Entry 6L4U (electron microscopy, 2.40 A resolution); this record covers chains B and D of the 28 polymer chains in the assembly.

# Chain B
Molecule: Photosystem I P700 chlorophyll a apoprotein A2
Organism: Chaetoceros gracilis
Sequence (733 residues; each row starts with the number of its first residue):
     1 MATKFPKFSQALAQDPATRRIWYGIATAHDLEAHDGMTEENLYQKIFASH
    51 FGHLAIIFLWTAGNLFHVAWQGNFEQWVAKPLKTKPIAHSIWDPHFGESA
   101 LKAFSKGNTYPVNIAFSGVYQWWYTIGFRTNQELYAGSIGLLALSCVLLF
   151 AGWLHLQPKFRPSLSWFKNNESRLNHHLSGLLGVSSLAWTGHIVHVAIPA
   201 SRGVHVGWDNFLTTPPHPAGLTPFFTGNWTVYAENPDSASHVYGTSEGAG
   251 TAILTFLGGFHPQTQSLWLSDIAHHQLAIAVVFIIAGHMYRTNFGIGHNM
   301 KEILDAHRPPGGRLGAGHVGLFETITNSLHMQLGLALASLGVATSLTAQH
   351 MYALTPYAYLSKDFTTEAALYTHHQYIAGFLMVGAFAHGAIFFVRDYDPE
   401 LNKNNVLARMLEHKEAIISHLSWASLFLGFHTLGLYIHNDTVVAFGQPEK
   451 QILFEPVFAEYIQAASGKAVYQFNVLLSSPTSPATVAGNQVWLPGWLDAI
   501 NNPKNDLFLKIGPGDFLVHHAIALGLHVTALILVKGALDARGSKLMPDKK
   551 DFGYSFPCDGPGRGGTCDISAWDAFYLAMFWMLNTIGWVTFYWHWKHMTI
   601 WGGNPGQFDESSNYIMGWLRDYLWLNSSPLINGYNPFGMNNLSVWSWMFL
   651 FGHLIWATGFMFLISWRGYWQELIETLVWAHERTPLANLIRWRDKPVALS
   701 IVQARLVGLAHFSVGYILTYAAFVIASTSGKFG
Not modelled in the structure: 1, 733
Bound ions: chlorophyll a Mg (32 sites), coordinated by His29, His50, His53, His67, His89, Asp93, His95, His155, His176, His177, His192, His195, His274, His275, Gln276, His288 and 16 more; 4Fe-4S cluster Fe: Cys558, Cys567 (shared with 2 residues of chain A)
Residues lining bound ligands:
  - Fucoxanthin / chlorophyll a: Phe224, Phe225, Trp229, Val281, Ile285, Tyr461, Ile462, Ala465, Ser466, Leu476, Leu477, Ala484, Trp492, Leu493, Trp496, Phe508
  - beta-carotene (BCR), molecule 1: Gly52, Ile56, Leu59, Leu149
  - beta-carotene (BCR), molecule 2: Leu54, Ile57, Phe58, Trp60, Gly180, Leu181, Val184, Ser185, Leu187
  - beta-carotene (BCR), molecule 3: Phe58, Thr61, Leu65, Trp122, Trp123, Ile126, Phe128, Gly137, Leu141, Leu144, Trp208, Phe211, Leu212
  - beta-carotene (BCR), molecule 4: Leu187, Leu221, Phe224, Phe225, Leu277, Val281, Ile284, Ile285, His288
  - beta-carotene (BCR), molecule 5: Met331, Gly334, Leu335, Ala338, Val342, Met382, Ala385, Phe386, Gly389, Phe392, Phe393, Ala537
  - beta-carotene (BCR), molecule 6: Met410, Val534, Leu538
  - beta-carotene (BCR), molecule 7: Val644, Trp647, Met648, Phe651, Trp670, Ile674, Leu677
  - beta-carotene (BCR), molecule 8: Thr684, Pro685, Leu686, Ala687
  - chlorophyll a isomer (CL0): Leu619, Leu623, Trp624, Trp656
  - chlorophyll a (CLA), molecule 1: Phe5, Phe8, Gly24, Ile25, Ala28, His29, Leu31, His34, Ser49, His53, Ile56
  - chlorophyll a (CLA), molecule 2: Thr18, Ile21, Trp22, Ile674, Leu677, Val678, His681, Ile690, Arg691, Trp692, Arg693, Asp694, Pro696, Val697
  - chlorophyll a (CLA), molecule 3: Trp22, Phe651, Leu654, Ile655, Thr658, Met661, Phe662, Leu699, Val707, Ala710, His711, Val714
  - chlorophyll a (CLA), molecule 4: Ile25, Ala26, Thr27, Ala28, His29, Asp30, His330, Leu333, Leu337, Phe380, Leu381, Val383, Gly384, Ala387, His388, Ile391, Arg395, Tyr554, Trp572, Phe575, Phe651, Val714, Leu718
  - chlorophyll a (CLA), molecule 5: His29, Leu31, Glu32, Tyr43, Ile46, Ser49, His50, His53, Leu54, Ile57, Phe167, Arg173, His177, Leu181, Leu329, His330, Gln332, Leu333, Ala336, Leu337, Leu340
  - chlorophyll a (CLA), molecule 6: His29, His53, Ile56, Ile57, Trp60, Leu337, Leu340, Ile377, Phe380, Leu381
  - chlorophyll a (CLA), molecule 7: Phe47, Phe51, Leu144, Val147, Leu148, Phe150, Ala151, Leu154, His155, Lys159, Phe160, Pro162, Trp166
  - chlorophyll a (CLA), molecule 8: Phe47, His50, Phe51, Leu54, Trp166, Phe167, Asn169, Ser172, Arg173, His176, His177, Gly180, Leu181, Leu182, Phe283, Leu340, Leu346
  - chlorophyll a (CLA), molecule 9: Ile56, Leu59, Trp60, Ala62, Gly63, Phe66, His67, Trp70, Gln71, His89, Ser90, Ile91, Trp92, Leu142
  - chlorophyll a (CLA), molecule 10: Ile57, Phe58, Trp60, Thr61, Ser117, Gly118, Val119, Trp122, Ser185, Ala188, Leu340, Ala343, Thr344, Thr347, Met351, Tyr357, Leu370, His373, His374, Ile377, Leu381
  - chlorophyll a (CLA), molecule 11: Trp60, Asn64, His67, Val68, Ala88, His89, Asn113, Ile114, Ala115, Phe116, Ser117, Val119, Val644, Trp645, Met648
  - chlorophyll a (CLA), molecule 12: Trp60, Asn64, Phe116, Ser117, Val119, Ala369, Leu370, Thr372, His373, Tyr376, Ile377, Phe380, Trp645, Met648, Ile717, Leu718, Tyr720, Ala721, Val724, Ile725
  - chlorophyll a (CLA), molecule 13: His89, Ser90, Ile91, Trp92, Asp93, Pro94, His95, Phe96, Phe104, Asn113, Ser643, Val644, Trp647
  - chlorophyll a (CLA), molecule 14: Trp92, Pro94, His95
  - chlorophyll a (CLA), molecule 15: Trp122, Thr125, Ile126, Leu181, Leu182, Ser185, Ser186, Trp189, Leu267, Leu269, Ile272, His275, Gln276, Ile279, Phe283, Ala343, Leu346, Thr347, His350, Met351, Pro356, Tyr357
  - chlorophyll a (CLA), molecule 16: Ile126, Gly127, Phe128, Glu133, Ala136, Gly137, Gly140, Leu141, Leu144, Ser185, Ala188, Trp189, Gly191, His192, His195, Val196, Val206, Gly207, Trp208, Phe211
  - chlorophyll a (CLA), molecule 17: Trp166, Asn169, Ser172, His176, Thr292, Asn293, Phe294
  - chlorophyll a (CLA), molecule 18: Asn170, Arg173, Leu174, His177, Leu178, Leu182, Met300, Leu304, Phe322, Ile325, Thr326, Leu335, Ala336, Ser339, Ala343
  - chlorophyll a (CLA), molecule 19: Leu174, Leu178, Leu182, Val282, Phe283, Ala286, Met289, Tyr290, Met300, Ile303, Leu304
  - chlorophyll a (CLA), molecule 20: Asn175, His176, Ser179, Gly180, Val184, Ile284, Gly287, His288, Met289, Tyr290, Thr292, Phe294, Ile296
  - chlorophyll a (CLA), molecule 21: Leu187, Ala188, Thr190, Gly191, Val194, His195, Phe211, Leu212, Thr213, Thr214, Pro215, Pro216, His217, Gly220, Leu221, Phe224, Tyr232, Ile253, Leu254, Leu277
  - chlorophyll a (CLA), molecule 22: Phe224, Gly227, Trp229, Thr230, Tyr232, Ala233, Leu254, Thr255, Phe256, His274, Leu277, Ala278, Val281, Val491
  - chlorophyll a (CLA), molecule 23: Phe224, Phe225, Thr226, Gly227, Trp229
  - chlorophyll a (CLA), molecule 24: Thr255, Phe256, Gly258, Gly259, Leu267, Asp271, Ile272, His274, His275, Ala278, Ile279, His350, Leu354, Pro356, Trp492, Trp496
  - chlorophyll a (CLA), molecule 25: Ile285, His288, Met289, Ile296, Gly297, His298
  - chlorophyll a (CLA), molecule 26: Met289, His298, Glu302, Ile303, Ala306, His307
  - chlorophyll a (CLA), molecule 27: Ile303, Leu304, His307, Leu314, His318, Leu321, Ile325, Met331, Val406, Leu407, Met410, Leu476, Ser482, Pro483, Ala484, Ala487, Gly488, Val491, Trp492
  - chlorophyll a (CLA), molecule 28: Ala306, His307, Arg308, Pro309, Pro310, Arg313, Leu314
  - chlorophyll a (CLA), molecule 29: Arg313, Leu314, Gly315, Val406, Arg409, Met410, Glu412, His413, Ala416, Ile417, His420
  - chlorophyll a (CLA), molecule 30: Leu335, Ser339, Val342, Leu346, Gln349, His350, Tyr352, Ala353, Leu354, Leu507, Phe508
  - chlorophyll a (CLA), molecule 31: Val342, Ser345, Leu346, Gln349, Gln375, Gly379, Met382, Phe386, Leu526, Thr529, Ala530, Leu533, Met582, Thr585, Ile586
  - chlorophyll a (CLA), molecule 32: Gln349, Tyr352, Tyr371, Gln375, Phe458, Ala459, Ile462, Gln463, Phe508, Leu509, Ile511, His519, Ile522, Leu526, Val589, Tyr592, Trp593, Lys596
  - chlorophyll a (CLA), molecule 33: Ala416, His420, Trp423
  - chlorophyll a (CLA), molecule 34: Ile417, His420, Leu421, Trp423, Ala424, Ala523, Leu526, His527
  - chlorophyll a (CLA), molecule 35: Ser419, His420, Ser422, Trp423, Leu426, Phe430
  - chlorophyll a (CLA), molecule 36: Ser422, Ser425, Leu426, Gly429, Phe430, Leu433, Gly434, Leu524, Val528, Leu531, Ile532, Leu577, Phe580, Trp581
  - chlorophyll a (CLA), molecule 37: Trp423, Leu426, Phe427, Phe430, His431
  - chlorophyll a (CLA), molecule 38: Trp423, Phe427, Leu428, Phe454, Glu455, Pro456, Val457, Phe458, Ala459, Asp515, Phe516, His519, His520, Ala523, His527
  - chlorophyll a (CLA), molecule 39: Phe430, His431, Gly434, Leu435, Ile437, His438, Thr441, Val442, Phe445, Lys450, Ile452
  - chlorophyll a (CLA), molecule 40: Thr432, Leu433, Tyr436, Val518, Ala521, Leu524, Asn584, Trp588, Phe591, Ile615, Trp618, Leu619, Leu623, Ser627, Ile631, Phe649, His653, Trp656, Phe712, Tyr716, Thr719, Tyr720, Phe723
  - chlorophyll a (CLA), molecule 41: Leu433, Ile437, Asp440, Thr441, Leu524, Phe580, Trp581, Asn584, Trp588, Ile615, Leu619, Trp656, Phe712, Tyr716
  - chlorophyll a (CLA), molecule 42: Val457, Phe458, Tyr461, Phe473
  - chlorophyll a (CLA), molecule 43: Trp647, Leu650, Phe651, His653, Leu654, Trp656, Ala657, Phe660
  - chlorophyll a (CLA), molecule 44: Leu654, Ala657, Thr658, Phe660, Met661, Ile664, Ser665, Tyr669, Trp670, Leu673
  - chlorophyll a (CLA), molecule 45: Leu677, Ala680, His681, Thr684, Ala687, Ile690
  - chlorophyll a (CLA), molecule 46: Trp679, Ala680, Arg683, Thr684, Pro685
  - chlorophyll a (CLA), molecule 47: Thr684, Pro685, Leu686, Ala687, Leu689
  - phylloquinone (PQN): Ile21, Trp22, Met661, Phe662, Ser665, Trp666, Arg667, Trp670, Ile674, Val697, Ala698, Leu699, Ser700, Ala704
  - 4Fe-4S cluster (SF4): Cys558, Gly560, Pro561, Thr566, Cys567, Trp666, Ile701, Arg705

# Chain D
Molecule: Photosystem I reaction center subunit II
Organism: Chaetoceros gracilis
Sequence (139 residues; row label = number of the first residue in the row):
     1 MTLNLQTPFPTFGGSTGGWLRSAEVEEKYAITWTSKKEQIFEMPTGGAAI
    51 MRNGENLLYLARKEQCLALGTQLRTFKINDYKIYRIFPSGEVQYLHPKDG
   101 VFPEKVNPGRTSVNSRDFSIGKNPNPASIKFSGTTTYES
Not modelled in the structure: 1-7, 139

# How chain B and chain D interact
Pairs across the interface - 27 pairs, chain B then chain D:
  Met37(B) - Phe131(D)
  Glu39(B) - Phe131(D)
  Leu42(B) - Phe131(D)  hydrophobic
  Asn327(B) - Lys130(D)  hydrogen bond (backbone-side chain)
  Val394(B) - Pro126(D)
  Arg395(B) - Ala127(D)
  Asp396(B) - Ala127(D)
  Asp396(B) - Lys130(D)  salt bridge
  Tyr397(B) - Asn125(D)  hydrogen bond (backbone-side chain)
  Tyr397(B) - Ala127(D)
  Pro399(B) - Asn125(D)
  Arg541(B) - Asn125(D)  hydrogen bond
  Asp548(B) - Ile120(D)
  Lys550(B) - Pro124(D)
  Lys550(B) - Asn125(D)
  Lys550(B) - Pro126(D)
  Asp551(B) - Asn123(D)  hydrogen bond
  Asp551(B) - Thr136(D)
  Asp551(B) - Tyr137(D)
  Trp679(B) - Thr16(D)  hydrogen bond (side chain-backbone)
  Trp679(B) - Leu20(D)
  Glu682(B) - Leu20(D)
  Glu682(B) - Arg21(D)
  Arg683(B) - Trp19(D)
  Arg683(B) - Leu20(D)
  Arg691(B) - Arg21(D)
  Lys695(B) - Glu26(D)  salt bridge
Other interface residues (no listed pair), chain B (22 interface residues in all): Glu32, Thr38, Asp398, Val678
Other interface residues (no listed pair), chain D (16 interface residues in all): Ser22

# Summary
22 residues of chain B face 16 of chain D across their interface, with 5 hydrogen bonds and 2 salt bridges.
Polar pairs include Asp396(B)-Lys130(D), Lys695(B)-Glu26(D) and Asn327(B)-Lys130(D).
Here chain B is Photosystem I P700 chlorophyll a apoprotein A2 and chain D is Photosystem I reaction center
subunit II, both from Chaetoceros gracilis. Entry 6L4U (Structure of the PSI-FCPI supercomplex from diatom)
was determined by electron microscopy, deposited together with 6L4T.
